8X9B - chains D and E of the 16 polymer chains in the assembly; structure by electron microscopy, 3.82 A resolution.

Chain D (and E):
Molecule: Capsid protein VP1
Organism: Coxsackievirus A16
Notes: chain E of this document is another copy of the same molecule, construct and numbering; everything in this record applies to it too
UniProtKB: A0A2S1BJ89 (A0A2S1BJ89_9ENTO); residues 1-297 here correspond to UniProt positions 566-862 (UniProt number = residue number + 565)
Chain sequence (297 residues; row label = number of the first residue in the row):
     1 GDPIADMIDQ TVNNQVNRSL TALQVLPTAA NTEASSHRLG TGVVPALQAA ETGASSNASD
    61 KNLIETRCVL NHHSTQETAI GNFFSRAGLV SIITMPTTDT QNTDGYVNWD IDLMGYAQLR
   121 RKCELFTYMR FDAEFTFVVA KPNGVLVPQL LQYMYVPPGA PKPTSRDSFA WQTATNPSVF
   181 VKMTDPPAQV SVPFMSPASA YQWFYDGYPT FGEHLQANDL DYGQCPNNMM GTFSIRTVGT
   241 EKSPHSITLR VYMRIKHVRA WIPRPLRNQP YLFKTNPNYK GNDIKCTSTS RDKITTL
Disordered / not traced: 1-73, 98-103, 210-222 (chain E: 1-73, 98-103, 211-216)

Chain D / chain E interface:
Residue-residue contacts (20; chain D residue first):
  A87(D) with A174(E)
  L89(D) with Q172(E)
  P142(D) with G239(E); T240(E), hydrogen bond (backbone-backbone); E241(E)
  N143(D) with Q149(E), hydrogen bond (backbone-side chain); E241(E); P244(E)
  G144(D) with P148(E); Q149(E), hydrogen bond (backbone-side chain); L150(E); V238(E)
  V145(D) with P148(E); Q149(E)
  L146(D) with K182(E)
  T184(D) with K182(E)
  D185(D) with K182(E), hydrogen bond (backbone-side chain)
  P186(D) with K182(E)
  R250(D) with R236(E)
  Y252(D) with F180(E)
Other interface residues (no listed pair), chain D (14 interface residues in all): R86, G88
Other interface residues (no listed pair), chain E (17 interface residues in all): Q152, T175, K242, S243

Overview:
14 residues of chain D face 17 of chain E across their interface, with 4 hydrogen bonds. Among the polar pairs
are N143(D)-Q149(E), G144(D)-Q149(E) and D185(D)-K182(E).
Both chains are Capsid protein VP1 (Coxsackievirus A16). Entry 8X9B (Cryo-EM structure of coxsackievirus A16
empty particle in complex with Fab h1A6.2 (local refinement)) was determined by electron microscopy, deposited
together with 8X95, 8X96, 8X97, 8X98, 8X99, 8X9A, 8YTB and 8YTJ.
